PDB entry 6P0U | X-ray diffraction, 3.30 A resolution | chains A and C of the 6 polymer chains in the assembly

Chain A:
Name: DNA-binding protein Fis
Source organism: Escherichia coli
UniProt: P0A6R3 (FIS_ECOLI); numbering as in UniProt (aligned over 1-98)
Sequence (98 residues; numbered 1 to 98; the number before each row is that of its first residue):
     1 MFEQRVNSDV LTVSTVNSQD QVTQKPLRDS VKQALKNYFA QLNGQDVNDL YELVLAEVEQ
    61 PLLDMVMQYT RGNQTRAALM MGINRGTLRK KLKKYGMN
Disordered / not traced: 1-7, 16-21
UniProt features mapped onto this chain:
  - DNA-binding region: Gln74 to Lys93 (H-T-H motif)
  - region: Asn17 to Gly44 (Required for the stimulation of HIN-mediated recombination)

Chain C:
Molecule: DNA (27-mer), fx1-2
Sequence (27 nucleotides; each row starts with the number of its first residue):
     1 AATGTTGTGT TTTTAACAGA CTACATT

How chain A and chain C interact:
Pairs across the interface (9):
  Ile83(A) - DC17(C)  phosphate contact
  Asn84(A) - DC17(C)  hydrogen bond to the phosphate
  Asn84(A) - DA18(C)  hydrogen bond to the phosphate
  Arg85(A) - DA20(C)  base contact
  Thr87(A) - DA16(C)  sugar contact
  Thr87(A) - DC17(C)  hydrogen bond to the phosphate
  Lys90(A) - DA15(C)  sugar contact
  Lys90(A) - DA16(C)  salt bridge to the phosphate
  Lys91(A) - DA16(C)  salt bridge to the phosphate
Other interface residues (no listed pair), chain A (7 interface residues in all): Gly82
Other interface residues (no listed pair), chain C (6 interface residues in all): DC21

Overview:
Chain A and chain C form an interface of 7 and 6 residues respectively, with 3 hydrogen bonds and 2 salt
bridges. Polar contacts include Asn84(A)-DC17(C), Asn84(A)-DA18(C) and Thr87(A)-DC17(C).
Chain A is DNA-binding protein Fis (Escherichia coli) and chain C is DNA (27-mer), fx1-2; the structure,
Crystal structure of ternary DNA complex " FX(1-2)-2Xis" containing E. coli Fis and phage lambda Xis, was
determined by X-ray diffraction (same publication as 6P0S and 6P0T).
